PDB entry 1AI1 | X-ray diffraction, 2.80 A resolution | chains L and H of the 3 polymer chains in the assembly

# Chain L
Protein: IGG1-kappa 59.1 fab (light chain)
Source organism: Mus musculus
Notes: antibody fragment or engineered binder
Sequence (215 residues; row label = number of the first residue in the row; a row labelled like 27A-27D holds insertion residues (27A, then the next letters in order)):
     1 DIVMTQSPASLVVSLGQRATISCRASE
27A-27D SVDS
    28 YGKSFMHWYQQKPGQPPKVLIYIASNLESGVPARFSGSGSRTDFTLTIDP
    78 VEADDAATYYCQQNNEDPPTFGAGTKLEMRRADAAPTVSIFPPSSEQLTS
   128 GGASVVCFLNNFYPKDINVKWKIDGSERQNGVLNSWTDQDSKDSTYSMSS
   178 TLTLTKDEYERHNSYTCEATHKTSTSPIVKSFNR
Construct notes: conflict Met4 (Leu in AJ272393), Val12 (Ala in AJ272393), Ser26 (Asn in AJ272393), Asp27C (Tyr30 in AJ272393), Lys30 (Asp34 in AJ272393), Val46 (Leu50 in AJ272393), Ile50 (Leu54 in AJ272393), Glu55 (Ala59 in AJ272393), Pro96 (Trp100 in AJ272393), Ala100 (Gly104 in AJ272393), Met106 (Ile110 in AJ272393), Arg107 (Lys111 in AJ272393)
Disulfides: Cys23-Cys88, Cys134-Cys194

# Chain H
Protein: IGG1-kappa 59.1 fab (heavy chain)
Source organism: Mus musculus
UniProtKB: P01868 (GC1_MOUSE); the construct has insertions or renumbered stretches relative to UniProt, so the offset changes along the chain: 114-130 = UniProt 1-17; 133-154 = UniProt 18-39; 162-169 = UniProt 42-49; 171-180 = UniProt 50-59; 4 more segments
Sequence (221 residues; numbered 1 to 226 plus 8 insertion-coded residues; 13 numbers in that range are skipped by the numbering (no residue carries them; nothing is unmodelled there); the number before each row is that of its first residue; a row labelled like 35A-35B holds insertion residues (35A, then the next letters in order)):
     1 QVKLQESGPAVIKPSQSLSLTCIVSGFSITRTNYC
35A-35B WH
    36 WIRQAPGKGLEWMGRICYEGSIYYSPSIKSRSTISRDTSLNKFFIQL
82A-82C ISV
    83 TNEDTAMYYCSRENHMYE
100A-100C TYF
   101 DVWGQGTTVTVSSAKTTPPSVYPLAPGSAA
   133 QTNSMVTLGCLVKGYFPEPVTV
   156 TW
   162 NSGSLSSG
   171 VHTFPAVLQS
   183 DLYTLSSSVTVPSS
   198 PRP
   202 SETVT
   208 CNVAHPASSTKVDKKIVPR
Curated features (UniProtKB/Swiss-Prot):
  - region: Val224 to Arg226 (Hinge)
Disulfides: Cys22-Cys92, Cys35-Cys52, Cys142-Cys208

# How chain L and chain H interact
Pairs across the interface (65; chain L residue first):
  Phe32(L) - Thr100A(H)
  His34(L) - Glu100(H)
  His34(L) - Thr100A(H)  hydrogen bond (side chain-backbone)
  His34(L) - Tyr100B(H)
  Tyr36(L) - Tyr100B(H)
  Tyr36(L) - Phe100C(H)  hydrogen bond (side chain-backbone)
  Tyr36(L) - Trp103(H)  hydrophobic
  Gln38(L) - Gln39(H)  hydrogen bond
  Gln38(L) - Tyr91(H)  hydrogen bond
  Gln42(L) - Tyr91(H)
  Pro43(L) - Tyr91(H)  hydrophobic
  Pro43(L) - Trp103(H)  hydrophobic
  Pro43(L) - Gly104(H)
  Pro44(L) - Leu45(H)  hydrophobic
  Pro44(L) - Trp103(H)
  Val46(L) - Tyr100B(H)  hydrophobic
  Val46(L) - Phe100C(H)
  Tyr49(L) - Tyr100B(H)  hydrophobic
  Ile50(L) - Glu100(H)
  Glu55(L) - Tyr100B(H)  hydrogen bond
  Tyr87(L) - Gln39(H)  hydrogen bond
  Tyr87(L) - Gly44(H)
  Tyr87(L) - Leu45(H)  hydrophobic
  Gln89(L) - Phe100C(H)
  Asn91(L) - Glu95(H)  hydrogen bond
  Asn91(L) - Thr100A(H)  hydrogen bond (side chain-backbone)
  Asn91(L) - Phe100C(H)
  Asp94(L) - Arg50(H)  salt bridge
  Asp94(L) - Tyr58(H)
  Pro95(L) - Trp47(H)  hydrophobic
  Pro95(L) - Tyr58(H)  hydrophobic
  Pro96(L) - Trp47(H)
  Phe98(L) - Leu45(H)  hydrophobic
  Phe118(L) - Leu124(H)  hydrophobic
  Phe118(L) - Ala125(H)
  Phe118(L) - Thr139(H)
  Pro119(L) - Ala125(H)
  Pro119(L) - Gly127(H)
  Pro119(L) - Arg226(H)
  Pro120(L) - Arg226(H)  hydrogen bond (backbone-side chain)
  Ser121(L) - Tyr122(H)
  Ser121(L) - Pro123(H)
  Glu123(L) - Tyr122(H)
  Glu123(L) - Pro123(H)
  Gln124(L) - Tyr122(H)
  Ser131(L) - Leu143(H)
  Phe135(L) - Leu124(H)  hydrophobic
  Phe135(L) - Phe174(H)  hydrophobic
  Phe135(L) - Ser189(H)
  Phe135(L) - Ser190(H)
  Asn137(L) - His172(H)
  Asn137(L) - Phe174(H)
  Asn137(L) - Ser190(H)
  Asn138(L) - His172(H)
  Leu160(L) - Val177(H)  hydrophobic
  Leu160(L) - Gln179(H)
  Ser162(L) - Phe174(H)
  Ser162(L) - Pro175(H)  hydrogen bond (side chain-backbone)
  Trp163(L) - Pro175(H)
  Thr164(L) - Thr173(H)
  Thr164(L) - Phe174(H)
  Ser174(L) - His172(H)  hydrogen bond
  Ser174(L) - Phe174(H)
  Met175(L) - Phe174(H)
  Ser176(L) - Phe174(H)
Also at the interface, not in a pair above, chain L (40 interface residues in all): Ala100, Ser116, Val133, Asn161, Thr180
Also at the interface, not in a pair above, chain H (41 interface residues in all): Lys43, Pro61, Tyr99, Asp101, Pro126, Leu140, Gly141, Lys145, Thr186, Ser188, Thr192

# Summary
40 residues of chain L face 41 of chain H across their interface; the contacts include 11 hydrogen bonds and 1
salt bridge. Among the polar pairs are Asp94(L)-Arg50(H), His34(L)-Thr100A(H) and Tyr36(L)-Phe100C(H).
Chain L is IGG1-kappa 59.1 fab (light chain) and chain H is IGG1-kappa 59.1 fab (heavy chain), both from Mus
musculus; the structure, HIV-1 V3 loop mimic, was determined by X-ray diffraction.
